PDB entry 2O70 | X-ray diffraction, 1.80 A resolution | chains A and B

Chain A (and B):
Molecule: OHCU decarboxylase
Source organism: Danio rerio
Notes: chain B of this document is another copy of the same molecule, construct and numbering; everything in this record applies to it too
UniProtKB: A1L259 (A1L259_BRARE); numbering as in UniProt (aligned over 1-174)
Sequence (174 residues; row label = number of the first residue in the row):
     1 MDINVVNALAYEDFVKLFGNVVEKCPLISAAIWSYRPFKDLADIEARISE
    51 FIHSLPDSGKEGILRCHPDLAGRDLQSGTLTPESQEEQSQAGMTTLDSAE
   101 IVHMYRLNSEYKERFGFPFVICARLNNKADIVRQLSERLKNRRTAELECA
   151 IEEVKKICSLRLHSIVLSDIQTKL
Not modelled in the structure: 1, 167-174 (chain B: 1, 166-174)
UniProt features mapped onto this chain:
  - motif: Thr172 to Leu174 (Microbody targeting signal)
  - active site: His67 (Proton donor)
  - binding site (substrate): Pro68, Ser84 to Gln88, Phe119 to Ala123
  - mutagenesis: His67 (H67N: Loss of activity), Glu87 (E87Q: Loss of activity), Arg161 (R161Q: Loss of activity)
Reported in the primary citation:
  - mutagenesis - H67N, E87Q, R161Q: abolished catalytic activity on OHCU
  - mutagenesis - L125M: unchanged catalytic activity
  - catalytic residues: His67, Glu87 (proposed by the authors, not directly observed)
  - catalytic residues: Arg161

Chain A / chain B interface:
Contacting residue pairs - 54 pairs, chain A then chain B:
  Tyr11(A) with Arg65(B); Lys112(B); Gly116(B); Phe117(B); Pro118(B)
  Glu12(A) with Arg73(B), salt bridge; Lys112(B), salt bridge
  Lys24(A) with Pro26(B)
  Pro26(A) with Lys24(B)
  Leu27(A) with Gly59(B); Gly62(B); Ile63(B); Cys66(B)
  Ala30(A) with Gly62(B); Arg65(B), hydrogen bond (backbone-side chain)
  Ala31(A) with Ser58(B); Gly59(B); Gly62(B); Arg65(B)
  Trp33(A) with Arg65(B); Gly116(B)
  Ser34(A) with Glu61(B), hydrogen bond; Arg65(B), hydrogen bond
  Tyr35(A) with Ser58(B), hydrogen bond
  Phe51(A) with Pro56(B), hydrophobic; Gly59(B)
  Ser54(A) with Pro56(B)
  Leu55(A) with Leu55(B), hydrophobic
  Pro56(A) with Phe51(B), hydrophobic
  Ser58(A) with Ala31(B); Tyr35(B), hydrogen bond; Phe51(B)
  Gly59(A) with Leu27(B); Ala31(B); Phe51(B)
  Glu61(A) with Ser34(B), hydrogen bond
  Gly62(A) with Leu27(B); Ala30(B); Ala31(B)
  Ile63(A) with Leu27(B)
  Arg65(A) with Tyr11(B); Ala30(B), hydrogen bond (side chain-backbone); Ala31(B); Trp33(B); Ser34(B), hydrogen bond
  Cys66(A) with Pro26(B); Leu27(B)
  Arg73(A) with Lys16(B)
  Lys112(A) with Tyr11(B); Glu12(B), salt bridge
  Gly116(A) with Tyr11(B); Trp33(B)
  Phe117(A) with Tyr11(B)
  Pro118(A) with Tyr11(B)
Interface residues without a listed pair, chain A (27 interface residues in all): Cys25
Interface residues without a listed pair, chain B (28 interface residues in all): Cys25, Ser54

Overview:
Chain A and chain B form an interface of 27 and 28 residues respectively; the contacts include 8 hydrogen
bonds and 3 salt bridges. Polar pairs include Glu12(A)-Arg73(B), Glu12(A)-Lys112(B) and Ala30(A)-Arg65(B).
From the paper: catalytic residues His67(A), Glu87(A) and Arg161(A); H67N, E87Q and R161Q of chain A abolish
catalytic activity on OHCU.
Both chains are OHCU decarboxylase (Danio rerio). Entry 2O70 (Structure of OHCU decarboxylase from zebrafish)
was determined by X-ray diffraction (same publication as 2O73 and 2O74).
